Entry 5XDC (X-ray diffraction, 1.58 A resolution); this record covers chains A and D of the 4 polymer chains in the assembly.

[Chain A (and D)]
Protein: Thermophilic dibenzothiophene desulfurization enzyme C
From: Paenibacillus sp. A11-2
Notes: chain D of this document is another copy of the same molecule, construct and numbering; everything in this record applies to it too
Reference sequence: Q9LBX2 (Q9LBX2_9BACL); numbering as in UniProt (aligned over 1-414)
Sequence (414 residues; row label = number of the first residue in the row):
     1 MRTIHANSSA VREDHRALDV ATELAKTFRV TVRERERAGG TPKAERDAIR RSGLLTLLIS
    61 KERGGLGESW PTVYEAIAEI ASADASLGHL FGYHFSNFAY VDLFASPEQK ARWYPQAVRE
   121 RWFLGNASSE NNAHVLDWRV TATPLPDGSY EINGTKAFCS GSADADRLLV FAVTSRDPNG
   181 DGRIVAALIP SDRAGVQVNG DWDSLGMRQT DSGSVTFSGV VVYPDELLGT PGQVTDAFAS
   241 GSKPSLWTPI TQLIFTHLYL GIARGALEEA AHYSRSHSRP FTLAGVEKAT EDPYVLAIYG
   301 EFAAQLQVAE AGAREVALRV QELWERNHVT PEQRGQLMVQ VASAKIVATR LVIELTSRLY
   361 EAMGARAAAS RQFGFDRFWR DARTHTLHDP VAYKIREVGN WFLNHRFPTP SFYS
Disordered / not traced: 1-13 (chain D: 1-13, 131-135)
Ligand contacts: indole (IND): His89, Tyr93, Glu130, Phe158, Ser160, Trp202, Met207, Thr210, Ser212, Thr384, His385, Leu387, His388
Reported in the primary citation:
  - catalytic residues: His89, Ser160
  - catalytic residues: Tyr93, His388 (proposed by the authors, not directly observed)
  - mutagenesis - H89A, Y93A, S160A, H388A: decreased catalytic activity on indole
  - mutagenesis - Y93F: abolished catalytic activity on BT
  - mutagenesis - Y93F, H388F: abolished catalytic activity on indole
  - specificity-determining residues: Tyr413 (proposed by the authors, not directly observed)
  - mutagenesis - Y93A: abolished catalytic activity

[Chain A / chain D interface]
Contacting residue pairs (78):
  Leu267(A) - Phe402(D)  hydrophobic
  Glu268(A) - Phe402(D)
  Ala271(A) - Phe402(D)  hydrophobic
  Ala271(A) - Leu403(D)
  Ser274(A) - Leu403(D)
  Arg275(A) - Phe402(D)
  Arg275(A) - Leu403(D)  hydrogen bond (side chain-backbone)
  Arg275(A) - His405(D)
  Thr290(A) - Leu403(D)
  Thr290(A) - Asn404(D)  hydrogen bond (backbone-side chain)
  Glu291(A) - Asn404(D)
  Glu291(A) - Arg406(D)  salt bridge
  Leu296(A) - Arg396(D)
  Leu296(A) - Gly399(D)
  Leu296(A) - Asn400(D)
  Leu296(A) - Asn404(D)
  Ala297(A) - Ile395(D)
  Tyr299(A) - Leu403(D)  hydrophobic
  Gly300(A) - Ile395(D)
  Gly300(A) - Val398(D)
  Gly300(A) - Gly399(D)
  Glu301(A) - Ile395(D)
  Ala303(A) - Val398(D)  hydrophobic
  Ala303(A) - Phe402(D)  hydrophobic
  Ala304(A) - Ser343(D)
  Ala304(A) - Ile346(D)  hydrophobic
  Ala304(A) - Val398(D)
  Gln307(A) - Gln340(D)  hydrogen bond
  Gln307(A) - Ser343(D)
  Gln307(A) - Trp401(D)
  Val308(A) - Ala309(D)  hydrophobic
  Val308(A) - Ser343(D)
  Val308(A) - Ala344(D)  hydrophobic
  Val308(A) - Val347(D)  hydrophobic
  Ala309(A) - Val308(D)  hydrophobic
  Ala311(A) - Gly312(D)
  Ala311(A) - Glu315(D)
  Gly312(A) - Ala311(D)
  Gly312(A) - Gly312(D)
  Arg314(A) - Glu315(D)  salt bridge
  Glu315(A) - Ala311(D)
  Glu315(A) - Arg314(D)  salt bridge
  Gln340(A) - Gln307(D)  hydrogen bond
  Ser343(A) - Ala304(D)
  Ser343(A) - Gln307(D)
  Ser343(A) - Val308(D)
  Ala344(A) - Val308(D)  hydrophobic
  Ile346(A) - Ala304(D)  hydrophobic
  Val347(A) - Gln305(D)
  Val347(A) - Val308(D)  hydrophobic
  Arg350(A) - Glu301(D)  salt bridge
  Ile395(A) - Ala297(D)
  Ile395(A) - Gly300(D)
  Ile395(A) - Glu301(D)
  Arg396(A) - Glu291(D)  salt bridge
  Arg396(A) - Leu296(D)
  Val398(A) - Gly300(D)
  Val398(A) - Ala303(D)  hydrophobic
  Val398(A) - Ala304(D)
  Gly399(A) - Leu296(D)
  Gly399(A) - Gly300(D)
  Asn400(A) - Leu296(D)
  Trp401(A) - Gln307(D)
  Phe402(A) - Leu267(D)
  Phe402(A) - Glu268(D)
  Phe402(A) - Ala271(D)  hydrophobic
  Phe402(A) - Arg275(D)
  Phe402(A) - Ala303(D)  hydrophobic
  Leu403(A) - Ala271(D)
  Leu403(A) - Ser274(D)
  Leu403(A) - Arg275(D)  hydrogen bond (backbone-side chain)
  Leu403(A) - Thr290(D)
  Leu403(A) - Tyr299(D)  hydrophobic
  Asn404(A) - Thr290(D)  hydrogen bond (side chain-backbone)
  Asn404(A) - Glu291(D)
  Asn404(A) - Leu296(D)
  His405(A) - Arg275(D)
  Arg406(A) - Glu291(D)  salt bridge
Other interface residues (no listed pair), chain A (41 interface residues in all): Arg264, Val295, Gln305
Other interface residues (no listed pair), chain D (40 interface residues in all): Arg264, Val295

[In short]
The interface between chain A and chain D involves 41 residues on one side and 40 on the other; the contacts
include 6 hydrogen bonds and 6 salt bridges. Polar pairs include Glu291(A)-Arg406(D), Arg314(A)-Glu315(D) and
Arg350(A)-Glu301(D). From the paper: catalytic residues His89(A), Ser160(A) and Tyr93(A) among others; H89A,
Y93A and S160A of chain A, among others, reduce catalytic activity on indole; 6 substitutions were tested in
all.
Both chains are Thermophilic dibenzothiophene desulfurization enzyme C (Paenibacillus sp. A11-2). Entry 5XDC
(Crystal structure of Indole-bound TdsC from Paenibacillus sp. A11-2) was determined by X-ray diffraction
together with 5XB8, 5XDB, 5XDD, 5XDE and 5XDG from the same study.
